7PU5 - chains A and B; structure by X-ray diffraction, 3.00 A resolution.

[Chain A]
Molecule: Non-POU domain-containing octamer-binding protein
From: Homo sapiens
Reference sequence: Q15233 (NONO_HUMAN); residue numbers follow UniProt; this construct covers 54-312
Sequence (259 residues; each row starts with the number of its first residue):
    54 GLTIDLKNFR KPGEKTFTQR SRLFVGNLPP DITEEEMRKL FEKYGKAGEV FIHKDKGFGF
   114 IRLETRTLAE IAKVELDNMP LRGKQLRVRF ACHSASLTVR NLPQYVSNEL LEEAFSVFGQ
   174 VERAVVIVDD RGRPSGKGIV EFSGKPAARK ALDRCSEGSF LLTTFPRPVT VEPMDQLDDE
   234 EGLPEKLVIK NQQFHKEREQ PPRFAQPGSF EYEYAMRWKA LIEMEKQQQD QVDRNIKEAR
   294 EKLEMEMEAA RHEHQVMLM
Unresolved in the structure: 54-65, 308-312
Swiss-Prot annotation at these positions:
  - modified residue: Ser-147 (Phosphoserine), Lys-198 (N6-acetyllysine), Ser-262 (Phosphoserine), Lys-295 (N6-acetyllysine)
  - cross-link (Glycyl lysine isopeptide (Lys-Gly)): Lys-60 (interchain with G-Cter in SUMO2), Lys-96 (interchain with G-Cter in SUMO2), Lys-99 (interchain with G-Cter in SUMO2), Lys-126 (interchain with G-Cter in SUMO2), Lys-190 (interchain with G-Cter in SUMO2), Lys-198 (interchain with G-Cter in SUMO2), Lys-243 (interchain with G-Cter in SUMO2), Lys-249 (interchain with G-Cter in SUMO2)
  - mutagenesis: Tyr-267 (Y267A: Abolishes interaction with PSPC1 and localization in nuclear paraspeckles; when associated with A-271), Trp-271 (W271A: Abolishes interaction with PSPC1 and localization in nuclear paraspeckles; when associated with A-267)

[Chain B]
Molecule: Splicing factor, proline- and glutamine-rich
From: Homo sapiens
Reference sequence: P23246 (SFPQ_HUMAN); residue numbers follow UniProt; this construct covers 277-535
Sequence (259 residues; row label = number of the first residue in the row):
   277 GFKANLSLLR RPGEKTYTQR CRLFVGNLPA DITEDEFKRL FAKYGEPGEV FINKGKGFGF
   337 IKLESRALAE IAKAELDDTP MRGRQLRVRF ATHAAALSVR NLSPYVSNEL LEEAFSQFGP
   397 IERAVVIVDD RGRSTGKGIV EFASKPAARK AFERCSEGVF LLTTTPRPVI VEPLEQLDDE
   457 DGLPEKLAQK NPMYQKERET PPRFAQHGTF EYEYSQRWKS LDEMEKQQRE QVEKNMKDAK
   517 DKLESEMEDA YHEHQANLL
Unresolved in the structure: 277-290, 530-535
Ion coordination: Mg2+ site 1: Asp-353, Asp-457; Mg2+ site 2 near Glu-389 (its only coordinating residue here)
Swiss-Prot annotation at these positions:
  - modified residue: Ser-283 (Phosphoserine), Tyr-293 (Phosphotyrosine), Lys-314 (N6,N6-dimethyllysine), Lys-319 (N6-acetyllysine), Lys-338 (N6-acetyllysine), Thr-368 (Phosphothreonine), Ser-374 (Phosphoserine), Ser-379 (Phosphoserine), Lys-421 (N6-acetyllysine), Lys-472 (N6-acetyllysine), Ser-496 (Phosphoserine)
  - cross-link (Glycyl lysine isopeptide (Lys-Gly)): Lys-279 (interchain with G-Cter in SUMO2), Lys-338 (interchain with G-Cter in SUMO2)
  - mutagenesis: Leu-535 (L535A: Impairs DNA binding and ability to mediate transcriptional activation; when associated with A-539; A-546 and A-549)

[Chain A / chain B interface]
Contacting residue pairs (209; chain A residue first):
  Arg-73(A) with Glu-456(B), salt bridge
  Arg-119(A) with Glu-456(B), salt bridge
  Thr-120(A) with Ala-350(B)
  Glu-123(A) with Ala-350(B)
  Ile-124(A) with Ala-350(B), hydrophobic; Glu-351(B)
  Val-127(A) with Glu-346(B); Ile-347(B), hydrophobic
  Asn-154(A) with Asp-498(B), hydrogen bond
  Tyr-158(A) with Asn-467(B); Met-469(B), hydrophobic; Tyr-470(B)
  Val-159(A) with Leu-459(B); Ala-464(B); Tyr-470(B)
  Ser-160(A) with Leu-459(B); Glu-461(B); Tyr-470(B), hydrogen bond
  Asn-161(A) with Asp-457(B), hydrogen bond (side chain-backbone); Gly-458(B); Leu-459(B), hydrogen bond (backbone-backbone); Pro-460(B)
  Glu-162(A) with Pro-460(B); Glu-461(B), hydrogen bond (side chain-backbone)
  Leu-163(A) with Tyr-470(B); Arg-474(B)
  Glu-166(A) with Glu-461(B); Arg-474(B), salt bridge
  Ala-167(A) with Pro-478(B), hydrophobic
  Phe-171(A) with Phe-480(B), hydrophobic
  Arg-176(A) with Asp-455(B), hydrogen bond (side chain-backbone); Glu-456(B)
  Val-178(A) with Asp-455(B); Gly-458(B)
  Val-179(A) with Gly-458(B); Leu-459(B)
  Ile-180(A) with Asp-454(B); Asp-455(B)
  Val-181(A) with Leu-453(B); Asp-454(B), hydrogen bond (backbone-backbone); Gly-458(B); Leu-459(B), hydrophobic
  Asp-182(A) with Gln-452(B); Leu-453(B)
  Asp-183(A) with Gln-452(B), hydrogen bond (backbone-backbone)
  Pro-187(A) with Leu-459(B), hydrophobic
  Ser-188(A) with Leu-453(B)
  Arg-207(A) with Phe-480(B)
  Cys-208(A) with Lys-495(B), hydrogen bond (backbone-side chain)
  Ser-209(A) with Lys-495(B)
  Gly-211(A) with Phe-480(B); Lys-495(B), hydrogen bond (backbone-side chain)
  Ser-212(A) with Arg-479(B); Phe-480(B); Ala-481(B), hydrogen bond (backbone-backbone); Ser-491(B); Gln-492(B), hydrogen bond; Lys-495(B)
  Phe-213(A) with Arg-479(B); Phe-480(B), hydrophobic
  Leu-214(A) with Pro-478(B); Arg-479(B), hydrogen bond (backbone-backbone); Ala-481(B), hydrophobic; Glu-487(B); Ser-491(B)
  Leu-215(A) with Thr-476(B); Pro-477(B); Pro-478(B)
  Thr-216(A) with Glu-473(B), hydrogen bond; Arg-479(B), hydrogen bond (backbone-side chain)
  Thr-217(A) with Lys-472(B); Glu-473(B), hydrogen bond (backbone-backbone); Thr-476(B), hydrogen bond; Arg-479(B)
  Phe-218(A) with Glu-473(B), hydrogen bond (backbone-side chain); Trp-494(B), hydrophobic
  Pro-219(A) with Glu-487(B); Ser-491(B); Trp-494(B), hydrogen bond (backbone-side chain)
  Arg-220(A) with Trp-494(B); Asp-498(B), salt bridge
  Pro-221(A) with Ser-491(B); Trp-494(B)
  Thr-223(A) with Asp-498(B)
  Asp-228(A) with Asp-406(B)
  Gln-229(A) with Asp-405(B); Asp-406(B), hydrogen bond (backbone-backbone)
  Leu-230(A) with Ile-403(B), hydrophobic; Val-404(B); Asp-405(B); Thr-411(B)
  Asp-231(A) with Ile-403(B); Val-404(B), hydrogen bond (backbone-backbone)
  Asp-232(A) with Arg-399(B), hydrogen bond (backbone-side chain); Val-401(B); Ile-403(B)
  Glu-234(A) with Asn-384(B), hydrogen bond (backbone-side chain)
  Gly-235(A) with Asn-384(B); Val-401(B); Val-402(B); Val-404(B)
  Leu-236(A) with Pro-380(B); Val-382(B); Ser-383(B); Asn-384(B), hydrogen bond (backbone-backbone); Val-402(B), hydrogen bond (backbone-backbone); Val-404(B), hydrophobic; Gly-408(B)
  Pro-237(A) with Asn-384(B); Glu-385(B)
  Glu-238(A) with Ser-383(B), hydrogen bond; Glu-385(B), hydrogen bond (backbone-side chain)
  Val-241(A) with Ser-383(B)
  Ile-242(A) with Tyr-381(B)
  Asn-244(A) with Tyr-381(B), hydrogen bond
  Gln-246(A) with Tyr-381(B), hydrogen bond
  Phe-247(A) with Tyr-381(B), hydrophobic
  Lys-249(A) with Thr-440(B), hydrogen bond (backbone-side chain)
  Glu-250(A) with Ser-379(B), hydrogen bond; Tyr-381(B); Thr-439(B), hydrogen bond; Thr-440(B), hydrogen bond (backbone-backbone); Thr-441(B), hydrogen bond
  Arg-251(A) with Tyr-381(B), hydrogen bond (side chain-backbone); Ser-383(B); Leu-386(B)
  Glu-252(A) with Thr-440(B), hydrogen bond (backbone-side chain)
  Gln-253(A) with Leu-438(B); Thr-440(B), hydrogen bond (backbone-side chain)
  Pro-254(A) with Leu-438(B)
  Pro-255(A) with Leu-386(B); Ala-390(B), hydrophobic; Leu-437(B); Leu-438(B)
  Arg-256(A) with Val-435(B); Phe-436(B); Leu-437(B), hydrogen bond (backbone-backbone); Thr-439(B), hydrogen bond (side chain-backbone); Thr-440(B), hydrogen bond (side chain-backbone)
  Phe-257(A) with Gln-393(B); Phe-394(B), hydrophobic; Arg-430(B); Val-435(B); Phe-436(B), hydrophobic
  Ala-258(A) with Val-435(B), hydrogen bond (backbone-backbone); Leu-437(B), hydrophobic
  Phe-263(A) with Met-523(B); Tyr-527(B), hydrophobic
  Glu-264(A) with Leu-437(B); Thr-440(B); Pro-442(B)
  Tyr-265(A) with Val-435(B), hydrophobic
  Tyr-267(A) with Pro-442(B), hydrophobic; Leu-519(B), hydrophobic; Glu-520(B); Met-523(B), hydrophobic
  Ala-268(A) with Val-435(B), hydrophobic; Pro-442(B); Pro-444(B)
  Met-269(A) with Val-435(B), hydrophobic
  Arg-270(A) with Leu-519(B); Glu-522(B), salt bridge; Met-523(B)
  Trp-271(A) with Asn-377(B), hydrogen bond; Thr-441(B); Pro-442(B); Arg-443(B); Pro-444(B); Lys-516(B); Leu-519(B)
  Lys-272(A) with Cys-431(B); Ser-432(B), hydrogen bond (side chain-backbone); Gly-434(B), hydrogen bond (side chain-backbone); Val-435(B); Pro-444(B)
  Leu-274(A) with Met-512(B); Ala-515(B); Lys-516(B); Leu-519(B), hydrophobic
  Ile-275(A) with Arg-376(B); Ile-446(B), hydrophobic; Met-512(B), hydrophobic
  Glu-278(A) with Met-512(B)
  Lys-279(A) with Glu-448(B), salt bridge
  Gln-281(A) with Val-508(B); Asn-511(B), hydrogen bond
  Gln-282(A) with Arg-505(B), hydrogen bond; Val-508(B)
  Val-285(A) with Gln-504(B); Arg-505(B)
  Asp-286(A) with Arg-505(B), salt bridge
  Asn-288(A) with Gln-504(B)
  Ile-289(A) with Glu-501(B); Arg-505(B)
  Ala-292(A) with Leu-497(B), hydrophobic
  Arg-293(A) with Trp-494(B); Leu-497(B)
  Leu-296(A) with Tyr-490(B), hydrophobic; Arg-493(B); Trp-494(B), hydrophobic
  Glu-297(A) with Trp-494(B)
  Glu-299(A) with Tyr-490(B); Arg-493(B), salt bridge
  Met-300(A) with Phe-486(B); Tyr-490(B), hydrophobic; Trp-494(B)
  Ala-303(A) with Phe-486(B), hydrophobic; Tyr-490(B)
  Arg-304(A) with Phe-486(B)
Also at the interface, not in a pair above, chain A (96 interface residues in all): Glu-128, Gly-185, Glu-233, Glu-266
Also at the interface, not in a pair above, chain B (95 interface residues in all): Ala-343, Ser-410, Ile-415, Glu-433, Glu-475, Met-500, Ala-526

[Overview]
96 residues of chain A face 95 of chain B across their interface; the contacts include 46 hydrogen bonds and 8
salt bridges. Polar contacts include Arg-73(A)/Glu-456(B), Arg-119(A)/Glu-456(B) and Glu-166(A)/Arg-474(B).
UniProt lists 2 mutagenesis sites on chain A; one mutagenesis site on chain B.
Chain A is Non-POU domain-containing octamer-binding protein and chain B is Splicing factor, proline- and
glutamine-rich, both from Homo sapiens; the structure, Structure of SFPQ-NONO complex, was determined by X-ray
diffraction.
